6XFL - chains A and B; structure by solution NMR.

# Chain A
Protein: Type 3 secretion system pilotin
Organism: Salmonella typhimurium (strain LT2 / SGSC1412 / ATCC 700720)
UniProt: P0CL43 (INVH_SALTY); residues 70-147 here = UniProt positions 70-147
Chain sequence (82 residues; numbered 66 to 147; the number before each row is that of its first residue):
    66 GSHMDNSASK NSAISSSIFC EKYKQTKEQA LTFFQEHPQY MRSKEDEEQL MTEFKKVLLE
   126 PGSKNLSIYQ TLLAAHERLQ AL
Disordered / not traced: 66-68
Sequence notes: expression tag (66-69)

# Chain B
Protein: Type 3 secretion system secretin
Organism: Salmonella typhimurium (strain LT2 / SGSC1412 / ATCC 700720)
UniProt: P35672 (SCTC_SALTY); numbering as in UniProt (aligned over 520-562)
Chain sequence (47 residues; each row starts with the number of its first residue):
   516 GSHMDPLTPD ASESVNNILK QSGAWSGDDK LQKWVRVYLD RGQEAIK
Disordered / not traced: 516-517
Sequence notes: expression tag (516-519)

# Chain A / chain B interface
Pairs across the interface (30; chain A residue first):
  Asn76(A) - Lys562(B)
  Phe84(A) - Gln558(B)
  Cys85(A) - Ile561(B)
  Lys87(A) - Tyr553(B)
  Thr91(A) - Val550(B)
  Thr91(A) - Tyr553(B)
  Lys92(A) - Leu546(B)
  Lys92(A) - Val550(B)
  Ala95(A) - Leu546(B)
  Ala95(A) - Val550(B)
  Leu96(A) - Leu546(B)
  Phe98(A) - Trp549(B)
  Phe99(A) - Lys545(B)
  Glu112(A) - Trp549(B)
  Leu115(A) - Trp549(B)
  Met116(A) - Lys548(B)
  Met116(A) - Trp549(B)
  Phe119(A) - Trp549(B)
  Phe119(A) - Val552(B)
  Lys120(A) - Val552(B)
  Leu123(A) - Val552(B)
  Leu123(A) - Arg556(B)
  Leu124(A) - Arg556(B)
  Lys129(A) - Arg556(B)
  Lys129(A) - Gly557(B)
  Asn130(A) - Gly557(B)
  Leu131(A) - Arg556(B)
  Ile133(A) - Tyr553(B)
  Thr136(A) - Arg556(B)
  Leu137(A) - Trp549(B)
Interface residues without a listed pair, chain A (25 interface residues in all): Tyr88, Ser128
Interface residues without a listed pair, chain B (13 interface residues in all): Gln547

# Overview
25 residues of chain A face 13 of chain B across their interface.
Chain A is Type 3 secretion system pilotin and chain B is Type 3 secretion system secretin, both from
Salmonella typhimurium (strain LT2 / SGSC1412 / ATCC 700720); the structure, Structural characterization of
the type III secretion system pilotin-secretin complex InvH-InvG by NMR spectroscopy, was determined by
solution NMR.
